6HD3 - chains A and C; structure by X-ray diffraction, 2.80 A resolution.

Chain A (and C):
Protein: Cell division control protein 48 homolog A
From: Arabidopsis thaliana
Notes: chain C of this document is another copy of the same molecule, construct and numbering; everything in this record applies to it too
UniProt: P54609 (CD48A_ARATH); residue numbers follow UniProt; this construct covers 1-481
Chain sequence (481 residues; row label = number of the first residue in the row):
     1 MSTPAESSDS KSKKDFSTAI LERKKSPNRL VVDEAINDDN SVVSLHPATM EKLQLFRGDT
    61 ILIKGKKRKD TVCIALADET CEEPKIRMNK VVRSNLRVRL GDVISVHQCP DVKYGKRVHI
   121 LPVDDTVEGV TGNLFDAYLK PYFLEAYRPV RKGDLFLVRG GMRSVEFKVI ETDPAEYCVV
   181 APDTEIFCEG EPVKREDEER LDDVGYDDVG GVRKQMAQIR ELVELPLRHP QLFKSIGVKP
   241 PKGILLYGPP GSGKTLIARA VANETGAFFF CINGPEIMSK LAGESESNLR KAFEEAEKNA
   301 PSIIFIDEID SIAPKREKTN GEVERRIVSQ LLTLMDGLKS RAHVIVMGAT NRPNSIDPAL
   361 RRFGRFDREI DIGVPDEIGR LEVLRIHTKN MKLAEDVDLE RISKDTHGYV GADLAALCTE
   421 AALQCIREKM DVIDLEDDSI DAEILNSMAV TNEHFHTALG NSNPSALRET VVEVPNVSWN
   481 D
Unresolved in the structure: 1-14, 435-438, 465-467, 472-481 (chain C: 1-24, 433-436, 464-481)
Residues lining bound ligands: ADP (adenosine-5'-diphosphate): Asp-208, Val-209, Gly-210, Pro-249, Pro-250, Gly-251, Ser-252, Gly-253, Lys-254, Thr-255, Leu-256, Arg-362, Val-383, Ile-386, His-387, Gly-411, Ala-412, Ala-415
Swiss-Prot annotation at these positions:
  - binding site (ADP): Gly-210, Gly-248 to Leu-256, His-387
  - modified residue: Ser-2 (N-acetylserine), Ser-41 (Phosphoserine)

How chain A and chain C interact:
Pairs across the interface (20; chain A residue first):
  Asp-15(A) with Arg-117(C), salt bridge
  Phe-16(A) with Arg-117(C)
  Ser-17(A) with His-119(C); Phe-187(C)
  Thr-18(A) with Phe-187(C)
  Ile-20(A) with Glu-171(C)
  Leu-21(A) with His-119(C)
  Lys-67(A) with Arg-68(C), hydrogen bond (backbone-side chain); Asp-197(C), salt bridge
  Arg-68(A) with Lys-67(C), hydrogen bond (side chain-backbone); Arg-68(C); Lys-69(C); Arg-97(C)
  Lys-69(A) with Arg-68(C)
  Arg-97(A) with Arg-68(C)
  Lys-194(A) with Gln-231(C)
  Asp-197(A) with Lys-67(C), salt bridge
  Ser-287(A) with Glu-284(C)
  Asn-288(A) with Lys-291(C)
  Lys-291(A) with Asn-288(C), hydrogen bond
Interface residues without a listed pair, chain A (17 interface residues in all): Gln-231, Glu-284
Interface residues without a listed pair, chain C (16 interface residues in all): Asp-173, Lys-194, Ser-287

Overview:
17 residues of chain A and 16 residues of chain C are in contact; the contacts include 3 hydrogen bonds and 3
salt bridges. Among the polar pairs are Asp-15(A)/Arg-117(C), Lys-67(A)/Asp-197(C) and Lys-67(A)/Arg-68(C).
Ligands of chain A: ADP.
Both chains are Cell division control protein 48 homolog A (Arabidopsis thaliana). Entry 6HD3 (Common mode of
remodeling AAA ATPases p97/CDC48 by their disassembly cofactors ASPL/PUX1) was determined by X-ray
diffraction, deposited together with 6HD0.
